Entry 9PAF (electron microscopy, 3.82 A resolution); this record covers chains H and I of the 12 polymer chains in the assembly.

== Chain H ==
Name: Syntaxin-1A
Organism: Rattus norvegicus
Reference sequence: P32851 (STX1A_RAT); residues 1-267 here = UniProt positions 1-267
Chain sequence (267 residues; numbered 1 to 267; the number before each row is that of its first residue):
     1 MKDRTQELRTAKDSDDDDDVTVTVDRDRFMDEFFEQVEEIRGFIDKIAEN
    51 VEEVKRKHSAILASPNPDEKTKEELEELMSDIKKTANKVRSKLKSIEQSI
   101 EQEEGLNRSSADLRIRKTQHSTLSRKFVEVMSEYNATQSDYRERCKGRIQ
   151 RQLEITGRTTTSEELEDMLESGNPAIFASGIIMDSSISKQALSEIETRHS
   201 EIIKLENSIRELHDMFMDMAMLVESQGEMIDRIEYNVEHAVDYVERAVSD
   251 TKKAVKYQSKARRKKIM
Disordered / not traced: 1-196, 260-267
Swiss-Prot annotation at these positions:
  - site: Lys253, Ala254 (Microbial infection: Cleavage)
  - modified residue (Phosphoserine): Ser14, Ser64, Ser95, Ser188
  - cross-link (Glycyl lysine isopeptide (Lys-Gly)): Lys252 (interchain with G-Cter in SUMO), Lys253 (interchain with G-Cter in SUMO), Lys256 (interchain with G-Cter in SUMO)

== Chain I ==
Name: Synaptosomal-associated protein 25
Organism: Rattus norvegicus
Reference sequence: P60881 (SNP25_RAT); numbering as in UniProt (aligned over 1-206)
Chain sequence (222 residues; numbered -15 to 206; the number before each row is that of its first residue; numbers below 1 keep their minus sign (Met-15 is residue -15)):
   -15 MGSSHHHHHHSQDPNSMAEDADMRNELEEMQRRADQLADESLESTRRMLQ
    35 LVEESKDAGIRTLVMLDEQGEQLERIEEGMDQINKDMKEAEKNLTDLGKF
    85 AGLAVAPANKLKSSDAYKKAWGNNQDGVVASQPARVVDEREQMAISGGFI
   135 RRVTNDARENEMDENLEQVSGIIGNLRHMALDMGNEIDTQNRQIDRIMEK
   185 ADSNKTRIDEANQRATKMLGSG
Disordered / not traced: -15 to 9, 83-129, 205-206
Sequence notes: expression tag (-15 to 0); conflict Ala85 (Cys in P60881), Ala88 (Cys in P60881), Ala90 (Cys in P60881), Ala92 (Cys in P60881)
Swiss-Prot annotation at these positions:
  - region: Gly111 to Val120 (Interaction with ZDHHC13 and ZDHHC17)
  - site ((Microbial infection) Cleavage): Arg180, Ile181, Gln197, Arg198
  - modified residue: Thr138 (Phosphothreonine), Ser154 (Phosphoserine), Ser187 (Phosphoserine)
  - mutagenesis: Val113 (V113A: Inhibits interaction with ZDHHC13 and ZDHHC17), Gln116 (Q116A: Inhibits interaction with ZDHHC13 and ZDHHC17), Pro117 (P117A: Inhibits interaction with ZDHHC13 and ZDHHC17)

== Interface between chain H and chain I ==
Contacting residue pairs (29; chain H residue first):
  Thr197(H) - Ser130(I)
  Arg198(H) - Gly132(I)
  Glu201(H) - Ser130(I)
  Glu201(H) - Gly132(I)
  Glu201(H) - Phe133(I)
  Leu205(H) - Ile157(I)  hydrophobic
  Ser208(H) - Arg161(I)
  Glu211(H) - Arg161(I)
  Leu212(H) - Ile157(I)  hydrophobic
  Leu212(H) - Arg161(I)
  Met215(H) - Ala164(I)
  Met215(H) - Leu165(I)  hydrophobic
  Met219(H) - Gly168(I)
  Met219(H) - Ile171(I)  hydrophobic
  Leu222(H) - Asp172(I)
  Leu222(H) - Asn175(I)
  Gln226(H) - Ile171(I)
  Gln226(H) - Gln174(I)
  Gln226(H) - Asn175(I)  hydrogen bond (side chain-backbone)
  Gln226(H) - Ile178(I)
  Met229(H) - Asn175(I)  hydrogen bond
  Met229(H) - Met182(I)
  Arg232(H) - Met182(I)
  Ile233(H) - Ala185(I)  hydrophobic
  Asn236(H) - Lys189(I)
  Tyr243(H) - Ile192(I)  hydrogen bond (side chain-backbone)
  Tyr243(H) - Asp193(I)
  Tyr243(H) - Asn196(I)
  Val244(H) - Ile192(I)  hydrophobic
Interface residues without a listed pair, chain H (20 interface residues in all): Val223, Ser225, Ile230
Interface residues without a listed pair, chain I (23 interface residues in all): Leu57, Gly131, Arg176, Asp186

== Overview ==
20 residues of chain H and 23 residues of chain I are in contact, with 3 hydrogen bonds. Polar pairs include
Gln226(H)-Asn175(I), Met229(H)-Asn175(I) and Tyr243(H)-Ile192(I). Curated annotation (UniProt) lists 3
mutagenesis sites on chain I.
Here chain H is Syntaxin-1A and chain I is Synaptosomal-associated protein 25, both from Rattus norvegicus.
Entry 9PAF (21bin20S complex (NSF-alphaSNAP-2:1 syntaxin-1a:SNAP-25), non-hydrolyzing, class 6) was determined
by electron microscopy, deposited together with 9OJR, 9OJU, 9OJZ, 9OK3, 9OK5, 9OKC and 17 further entries.
